6O1D - chains H and I of the 10 polymer chains in the assembly; structure by electron microscopy, 3.40 A resolution.

[Chain H]
Protein: Histone H2B type 1-J
Source organism: Homo sapiens
UniProt: P06899 (H2B1J_HUMAN); residues 0-125 here correspond to UniProt positions 1-126 (UniProt number = residue number + 1)
Amino-acid sequence (126 residues; each row starts with the number of its first residue; numbering starts at 0):
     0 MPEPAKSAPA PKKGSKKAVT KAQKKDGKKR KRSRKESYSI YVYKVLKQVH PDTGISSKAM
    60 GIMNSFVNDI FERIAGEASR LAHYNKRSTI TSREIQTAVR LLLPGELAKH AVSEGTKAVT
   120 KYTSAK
Not modelled in the structure: 0-30, 125
Curated features (UniProtKB/Swiss-Prot):
  - modified residue: Pro1 (N-acetylproline), Glu2 (ADP-ribosyl glutamic acid), Lys5 (N6-(2-hydroxyisobutyryl)lysine), Ser6 (ADP-ribosylserine), Lys11 (N6-(beta-hydroxybutyryl)lysine), Lys12 (N6-(2-hydroxyisobutyryl)lysine), Ser14 (Phosphoserine), Lys15 (N6-acetyllysine), Lys16 (N6-(beta-hydroxybutyryl)lysine), Lys20 (N6-(2-hydroxyisobutyryl)lysine), Lys23 (N6-(2-hydroxyisobutyryl)lysine), Lys24 (N6-(2-hydroxyisobutyryl)lysine), Lys34 (N6-(2-hydroxyisobutyryl)lysine), Glu35 (PolyADP-ribosyl glutamic acid), Ser36 (Phosphoserine), Lys43 (N6-(2-hydroxyisobutyryl)lysine), Lys46 (N6-(2-hydroxyisobutyryl)lysine), Lys57 (N6,N6-dimethyllysine), Arg79 (Dimethylated arginine), Lys85 (N6,N6,N6-trimethyllysine) and 6 more in UniProt
  - glycosylation: Ser112 (O-linked (GlcNAc) serine)
  - cross-link (Glycyl lysine isopeptide (Lys-Gly)): Lys5 (interchain with G-Cter in SUMO2), Lys20 (interchain with G-Cter in SUMO2), Lys34 (interchain with G-Cter in ubiquitin), Lys120 (interchain with G-Cter in ubiquitin)

[Chain I]
Molecule: 145-nt DNA strand
Sequence (145 nucleotides; row label = number of the first residue in the row):
     1 ATCAATATCC ACCTGCAGAT TCTACCAAAA GTGTATTTGG AAACTGCTCC ATCAAAAGGC
    61 ATGTTCAGCT CTGTGAGTGA AACTCCATCA TCACAAAGAA TATTCTGAGA ATGCTTCCGT
   121 TTGCCTTTTA TATGAACTTC CTGAT

[How chain H and chain I interact]
Residue-residue contacts - 13 pairs, chain H then chain I:
  Ser32(H) with DT103(I), hydrogen bond to the phosphate
  Arg33(H) with DA27(I), hydrogen bond to the phosphate; DA28(I), sugar contact
  Tyr42(H) with DT20(I), phosphate contact
  Gly53(H) with DT20(I), phosphate contact
  Ile54(H) with DA19(I), sugar contact
  Ser55(H) with DA19(I), phosphate contact
  Ser56(H) with DA19(I), hydrogen bond to the phosphate
  Arg86(H) with DG39(I), phosphate contact; DG40(I), salt bridge to the phosphate
  Ser87(H) with DG39(I), hydrogen bond to the phosphate
  Thr88(H) with DT38(I), phosphate contact; DG39(I), hydrogen bond to the phosphate
Interface residues without a listed pair, chain H (12 interface residues in all): Arg31, Lys85
Interface residues without a listed pair, chain I (9 interface residues in all): DT21

[Summary]
12 residues of chain H and 9 residues of chain I are in contact; the contacts include 5 hydrogen bonds and 1
salt bridge. Among the polar pairs are Ser32(H)-DT103(I), Arg33(H)-DA27(I) and Ser56(H)-DA19(I).
Chain H is Histone H2B type 1-J (Homo sapiens) and chain I is a 145-nt DNA strand; the structure, Cryo-EM
structure of the centromeric nucleosome with native alpha satellite DNA, was determined by electron
microscopy, deposited together with 6DZT, 6E0C and 6E0P.
